Entry 6PWI (X-ray diffraction, 2.65 A resolution); this record covers chain A.

# Chain A
Molecule: Putative hyaluronoglucosaminidase
From: Clostridium perfringens (strain ATCC 13124 / DSM 756 / JCM 1290 / NCIMB 6125 / NCTC 8237 / Type A)
UniProtKB: A0A0H2YV83 (A0A0H2YV83_CLOP1); residue numbers follow UniProt; this construct covers 36-639
Amino-acid sequence (627 residues; numbered 13 to 639; the number before each row is that of its first residue):
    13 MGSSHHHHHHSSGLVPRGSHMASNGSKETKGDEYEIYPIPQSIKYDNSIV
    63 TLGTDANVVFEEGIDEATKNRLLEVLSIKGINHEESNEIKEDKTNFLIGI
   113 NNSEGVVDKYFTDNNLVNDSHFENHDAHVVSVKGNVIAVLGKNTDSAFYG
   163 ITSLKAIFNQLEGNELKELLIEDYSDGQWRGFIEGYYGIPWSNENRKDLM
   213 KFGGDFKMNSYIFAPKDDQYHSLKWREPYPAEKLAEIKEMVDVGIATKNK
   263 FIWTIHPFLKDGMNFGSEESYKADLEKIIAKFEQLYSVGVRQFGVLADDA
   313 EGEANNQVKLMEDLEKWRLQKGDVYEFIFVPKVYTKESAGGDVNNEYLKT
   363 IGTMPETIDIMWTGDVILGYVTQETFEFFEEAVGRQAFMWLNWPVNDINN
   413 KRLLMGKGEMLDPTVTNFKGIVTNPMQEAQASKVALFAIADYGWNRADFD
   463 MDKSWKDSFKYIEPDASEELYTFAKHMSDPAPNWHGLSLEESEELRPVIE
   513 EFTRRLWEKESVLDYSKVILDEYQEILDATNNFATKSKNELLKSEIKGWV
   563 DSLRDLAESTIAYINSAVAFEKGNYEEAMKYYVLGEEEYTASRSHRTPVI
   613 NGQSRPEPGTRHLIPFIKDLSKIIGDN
Not modelled in the structure: 13-43
Sequence notes: initiating methionine (13); expression tag (14-35)
Reported in the primary citation:
  - catalytic residues: Asp310, Asp311 (by similarity / conservation)
  - conformationally variable residues (loop rearrangement): Asp310, Asp311
  - specificity-determining residues: Trp496, His497 (proposed by the authors, not directly observed)

# Overview
From the paper: catalytic residues Asp310 and Asp311; specificity determinants Trp496 and His497.
Chain A is Putative hyaluronoglucosaminidase (Clostridium perfringens (strain ATCC 13124 / DSM 756 / JCM 1290
/ NCIMB 6125 / NCTC 8237 / Type A)); the structure, Structure of CpGH84D, was determined by X-ray diffraction
together with 6PV4 and 6PV5 from the same study.
